PDB entry 5FVC | X-ray diffraction, 4.17 A resolution (low resolution: residue-level contacts below are approximate; hydrogen-bond / salt-bridge calls are withheld) | chains G and K of the 11 polymer chains in the assembly

== Chain G ==
Protein: Hmpv nucleoprotein
From: Human metapneumovirus
UniProtKB: Q91F57 (Q91F57_9MONO); residues 1-394 here = UniProt positions 1-394
Sequence (401 residues; numbered 1 to 401; the number before each row is that of its first residue):
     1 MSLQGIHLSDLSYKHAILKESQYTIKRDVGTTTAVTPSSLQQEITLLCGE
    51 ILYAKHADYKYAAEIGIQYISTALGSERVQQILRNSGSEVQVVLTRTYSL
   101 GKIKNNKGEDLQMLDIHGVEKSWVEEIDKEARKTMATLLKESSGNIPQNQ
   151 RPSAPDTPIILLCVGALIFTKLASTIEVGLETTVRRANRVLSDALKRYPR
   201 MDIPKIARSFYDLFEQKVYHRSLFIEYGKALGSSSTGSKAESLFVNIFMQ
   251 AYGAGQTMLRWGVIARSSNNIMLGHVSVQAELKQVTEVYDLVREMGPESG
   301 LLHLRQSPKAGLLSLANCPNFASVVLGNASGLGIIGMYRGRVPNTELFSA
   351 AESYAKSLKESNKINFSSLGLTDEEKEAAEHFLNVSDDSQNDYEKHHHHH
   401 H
Not modelled in the structure: 1, 100-111, 382-401
Sequence notes: expression tag (395-401)
From the paper describing this entry:
  - binding site for the 70-nt RNA strand (chain K): Arg186, Thr257, Trp261

== Chain K ==
Molecule: 70-nt RNA strand
From: Escherichia coli
Sequence (70 nucleotides; numbered 1 to 70; the number before each row is that of its first residue):
     1 CCCCCCCCCCCCCCCCCCCCCCCCCCCCCCCCCCCCCCCCCCCCCCCCCC
    51 CCCCCCCCCCCCCCCCCCCC

== Chain G / chain K interface ==
Residue-residue contacts (40):
  Lys171(G) - C47(K)
  Lys171(G) - C48(K)
  Ala173(G) - C45(K)
  Ser174(G) - C46(K)
  Ser174(G) - C47(K)
  Val178(G) - C47(K)
  Thr182(G) - C48(K)
  Thr182(G) - C49(K)
  Arg185(G) - C48(K)
  Arg185(G) - C49(K)
  Arg186(G) - C49(K)
  Arg186(G) - C50(K)
  Arg189(G) - C49(K)
  Arg189(G) - C50(K)
  Val190(G) - C50(K)
  Leu243(G) - C50(K)
  Asn246(G) - C50(K)
  Gln250(G) - C49(K)
  Gln250(G) - C50(K)
  Gly255(G) - C45(K)
  Gly255(G) - C46(K)
  Gln256(G) - C46(K)
  Thr257(G) - C46(K)
  Thr257(G) - C47(K)
  Trp261(G) - C47(K)
  Ser314(G) - C44(K)
  Ser314(G) - C45(K)
  Ala316(G) - C44(K)
  Ile334(G) - C47(K)
  Ile335(G) - C47(K)
  Gly336(G) - C47(K)
  Met337(G) - C46(K)
  Met337(G) - C47(K)
  Tyr338(G) - C46(K)
  Tyr338(G) - C47(K)
  Arg339(G) - C45(K)
  Arg339(G) - C46(K)
  Gly340(G) - C46(K)
  Arg341(G) - C45(K)
  Arg341(G) - C46(K)
Interface residues without a listed pair, chain G (30 interface residues in all): Ser242, His303, Gly311, Leu315
Interface residues without a listed pair, chain K (8 interface residues in all): C51

== Summary ==
30 residues of chain G face 8 of chain K across their interface. From the paper: a binding site for the 70-nt
RNA strand (chain K) at Arg186(G), Thr257(G) and Trp261(G).
Here chain G is Hmpv nucleoprotein (Human metapneumovirus) and chain K is a 70-nt RNA strand (Escherichia
coli). Entry 5FVC (Structure of RNA-bound decameric HMPV nucleoprotein) was determined by X-ray diffraction
together with 5FVD from the same study.
